8Q9R - chains X and A of the 5 polymer chains in the assembly; structure by X-ray diffraction, 2.25 A resolution.

# Chain X
Protein: Histone deacetylase 9 (HDAC9) binding motif peptide: EVKQKLQEFLLSKS
From: Homo sapiens
Amino-acid sequence (18 residues; row label = number of the first residue in the row):
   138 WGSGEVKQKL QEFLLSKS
Disordered / not traced: 155

# Chain A
Protein: MEF2D protein
From: Homo sapiens
UniProt: Q05BX2 (Q05BX2_HUMAN); residue numbers follow UniProt; this construct covers 1-95
Amino-acid sequence (95 residues; row label = number of the first residue in the row):
     1 MGRKKIQIQR ITDERNRQVT FTKRKFGLMK KAYELSVLCD CEIALIIFNH SNKLFQYAST
    61 DMDKVLLKYT EYNEPHESRT NADIIETLRK KGFNG
Disordered / not traced: 1, 93-95

# Chain X / chain A interface
Contacting residue pairs (8):
  W138(X) - L67(A)
  S140(X) - D63(A)  hydrogen bond
  V143(X) - D63(A)
  V143(X) - L67(A)  hydrophobic
  K146(X) - T70(A)  hydrogen bond
  K146(X) - E71(A)  salt bridge
  L147(X) - L66(A)  hydrophobic
  F150(X) - T70(A)
Also at the interface, not in a pair above, chain A (6 interface residues in all): Y69

# Overview
Chain X and chain A each contribute 6 residues to their interface, with 2 hydrogen bonds and 1 salt bridge.
Polar contacts include K146(X)-E71(A), S140(X)-D63(A) and K146(X)-T70(A).
Chain X is Histone deacetylase 9 (HDAC9) binding motif peptide: EVKQKLQEFLLSKS and chain A is MEF2D protein,
both from Homo sapiens; the structure, Crystal structure of MADS-box/MEF2D N-terminal domain bound to dsDNA
and HDAC9 deacetylase binding motif, was determined by X-ray diffraction (same publication as 8Q9N, 8PDE,
8Q9P, 8Q9Q and 8C84).
